Entry 7F1O (electron microscopy, 3.13 A resolution); this record covers chains A and B of the 5 polymer chains in the assembly.

# Chain A
Protein: Guanine nucleotide-binding protein G(s) subunit alpha isoforms short, Isoform Gnas-2 of Guanine nucleotide-binding protein G(s) subunit alpha isoforms short
From: Homo sapiens
UniProt: P63092 (GNAS2_HUMAN); the construct has insertions or renumbered stretches relative to UniProt, so the offset changes along the chain: 6-64 = UniProt 6-64; 204-254 = UniProt 190-240; 265-394 = UniProt 251-380
Chain sequence (248 residues; row label = number of the first residue in the row; note: 141 numbers in that range are skipped by the numbering (no residue carries them; nothing is unmodelled there)):
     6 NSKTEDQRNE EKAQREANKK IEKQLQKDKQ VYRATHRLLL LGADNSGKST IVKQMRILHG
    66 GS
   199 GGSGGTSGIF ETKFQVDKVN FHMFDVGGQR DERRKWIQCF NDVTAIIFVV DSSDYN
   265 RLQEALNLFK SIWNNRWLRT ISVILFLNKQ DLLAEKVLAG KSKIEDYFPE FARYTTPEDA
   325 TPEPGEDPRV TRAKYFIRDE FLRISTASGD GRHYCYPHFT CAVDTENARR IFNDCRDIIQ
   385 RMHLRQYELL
Not modelled in the structure: 6-11, 199-205
Construct notes: engineered mutation Asp49 (Gly in P63092), Asn50 (Glu in P63092), Asp249 (Ala235 in P63092), Asp252 (Ser238 in P63092), Ala372 (Ile358 in P63092), Ile375 (Val361 in P63092); linker (65-67, 199-203)
Bound ions: Mg2+: Ser54 (together with GDP)
Residues lining bound ligands: GDP (guanosine-5'-diphosphate): Asp49, Asn50, Ser51, Gly52, Lys53, Ser54, Thr55, Asn292, Lys293, Asp295, Leu296, Cys365, Ala366
From the paper describing this entry:
  - Mg2+ coordination: Asp223
  - conformationally variable residues (loop rearrangement, side-chain flip): Gln59, His64, Phe212, Phe219, Val367, Phe376
  - binding site for GDP: Lys293
  - mutagenesis - Q59L, V367A: increased catalytic activity
  - mutagenesis - Q59A, T369A: unchanged catalytic activity
  - mutagenesis - Q59L, V367A: increased catalytic activity with D(1A) dopamine receptor
  - mutagenesis - Q59A, T369A: unchanged catalytic activity with D(1A) dopamine receptor
  - mutagenesis - N23A/I26A/E27A/L30A: abolished binding to D(1A) dopamine receptor
  - mutagenesis - Y37F: unchanged binding to D(1A) dopamine receptor

# Chain B
Protein: Guanine nucleotide-binding protein G(I)/G(S)/G(T) subunit beta-1
From: Homo sapiens
UniProt: P62873 (GBB1_HUMAN); numbering as in UniProt (aligned over 2-340)
Chain sequence (357 residues; row label = number of the first residue in the row; numbers below 1 keep their minus sign (His-16 is residue -16)):
   -16 HHHHHHLEVL FQGPGSSGSE LDQLRQEAEQ LKNQIRDARK ACADATLSQI TNNIDPVGRI
    44 QMRTRRTLRG HLAKIYAMHW GTDSRLLVSA SQDGKLIIWD SYTTNKVHAI PLRSSWVMTC
   104 AYAPSGNYVA CGGLDNICSI YNLKTREGNV RVSRELAGHT GYLSCCRFLD DNQIVTSSGD
   164 TTCALWDIET GQQTTTFTGH TGDVMSLSLA PDTRLFVSGA CDASAKLWDV REGMCRQTFT
   224 GHESDINAIC FFPNGNAFAT GSDDATCRLF DLRADQELMT YSHDNIICGI TSVSFSKSGR
   284 LLLAGYDDFN CNVWDALKAD RAGVLAGHDN RVSCLGVTDD GMAVATGSWD SFLKIWN
Not modelled in the structure: -16 to 1
Construct notes: expression tag (-16 to 1)
UniProt features mapped onto this chain:
  - modified residue: Ser2 (N-acetylserine), His266 (Phosphohistidine)
  - natural variant: Leu30 (L30F: In MRD42; uncertain significance), Arg52 (R52G: In MRD42), Gly64 (G64V: In MRD42), Asp76 (D76E: In MRD42; D76G: In MRD42), Gly77 (G77S: In MRD42), Lys78 (K78R: In MRD42), Ile80 (I80N: In MRD42; I80T: In MRD42), His91 (H91R: In MRD42; uncertain significance), Ala92 (A92T: In MRD42), Pro94 (P94S: In MRD42), Leu95 (L95P: In MRD42), Arg96 (R96L: In MRD42), 5 further natural variant entries in UniProt

# Chain A / chain B interface
Residue-residue contacts - 53 pairs, chain A then chain B:
  Gln19(A) with Asp83(B); Thr86(B); Asn88(B)
  Asn23(A) with Asn88(B)
  Ile26(A) with Lys89(B); Val90(B); His91(B); Ala92(B), hydrophobic
  Glu27(A) with Lys89(B), salt bridge
  Leu30(A) with Gly53(B); Ile80(B), hydrophobic; Ala92(B), hydrophobic
  Asp33(A) with Leu55(B); Lys78(B), salt bridge
  Lys34(A) with Leu55(B)
  Tyr37(A) with Leu55(B); Ala56(B)
  Phe208(A) with Leu117(B)
  Phe222(A) with Trp99(B), hydrophobic
  Gly226(A) with Asn119(B), hydrogen bond (backbone-side chain); Thr143(B)
  Gln227(A) with Leu117(B), hydrogen bond (side chain-backbone); Asn119(B), hydrogen bond; Gly144(B); Tyr145(B), hydrogen bond (side chain-backbone)
  Arg228(A) with Gly162(B), hydrogen bond (side chain-backbone); Asp163(B); Thr164(B); Asp186(B), salt bridge
  Glu230(A) with Asp186(B)
  Arg232(A) with Cys204(B); Asp228(B), salt bridge
  Lys233(A) with Tyr145(B); Met188(B); Cys204(B); Asp228(B), salt bridge; Asn230(B), hydrogen bond
  Trp234(A) with Leu117(B), hydrophobic
  Gln236(A) with Tyr59(B), hydrogen bond (backbone-side chain); Trp332(B)
  Cys237(A) with Lys57(B); Tyr59(B); Trp99(B); Met101(B), hydrophobic; Leu117(B), hydrophobic
  Phe238(A) with Trp99(B), hydrophobic; Leu117(B), hydrophobic
  Asn239(A) with Lys57(B); Trp332(B)
  Asp240(A) with Lys57(B), salt bridge
  Arg280(A) with Cys271(B)
  Trp281(A) with Asp290(B); Arg314(B)
Other interface residues (no listed pair), chain A (25 interface residues in all): Ala22
Other interface residues (no listed pair), chain B (37 interface residues in all): Gln75, Asp76, Thr184, Gly272

# Overview
The interface between chain A and chain B involves 25 residues on one side and 37 on the other, with 7
hydrogen bonds and 6 salt bridges. Among the polar pairs are Glu27(A)-Lys89(B), Asp33(A)-Lys78(B) and
Arg228(A)-Asp186(B). From the paper: a binding site for GDP at Lys293(A); Q59L and V367A of chain A increase
catalytic activity; 6 substitutions were tested in all.
Chain A is Guanine nucleotide-binding protein G(s) subunit alpha isoforms short, Isoform Gnas-2 of Guanine
nucleotide-binding protein G(s) subunit alpha isoforms short and chain B is Guanine nucleotide-binding protein
G(I)/G(S)/G(T) subunit beta-1, both from Homo sapiens; the structure, Cryo-EM structure of the GDP-bound
dopamine receptor 1 and mini-Gs complex with Nb35, was determined by electron microscopy, deposited together
with 7F0T, 7F1Z, 7F23 and 7F24.
